Entry 7XTD (electron microscopy, 3.90 A resolution); this record covers chains B and P of the 35 polymer chains in the assembly.

Chain B:
Name: DNA-directed RNA polymerase subunit beta
Source organism: Komagataella phaffii
Notes: EC 2.7.7.6
UniProtKB: C4QZQ7 (C4QZQ7_KOMPG); numbering as in UniProt (aligned over 1-1227)
Chain sequence (1227 residues; each row starts with the number of its first residue):
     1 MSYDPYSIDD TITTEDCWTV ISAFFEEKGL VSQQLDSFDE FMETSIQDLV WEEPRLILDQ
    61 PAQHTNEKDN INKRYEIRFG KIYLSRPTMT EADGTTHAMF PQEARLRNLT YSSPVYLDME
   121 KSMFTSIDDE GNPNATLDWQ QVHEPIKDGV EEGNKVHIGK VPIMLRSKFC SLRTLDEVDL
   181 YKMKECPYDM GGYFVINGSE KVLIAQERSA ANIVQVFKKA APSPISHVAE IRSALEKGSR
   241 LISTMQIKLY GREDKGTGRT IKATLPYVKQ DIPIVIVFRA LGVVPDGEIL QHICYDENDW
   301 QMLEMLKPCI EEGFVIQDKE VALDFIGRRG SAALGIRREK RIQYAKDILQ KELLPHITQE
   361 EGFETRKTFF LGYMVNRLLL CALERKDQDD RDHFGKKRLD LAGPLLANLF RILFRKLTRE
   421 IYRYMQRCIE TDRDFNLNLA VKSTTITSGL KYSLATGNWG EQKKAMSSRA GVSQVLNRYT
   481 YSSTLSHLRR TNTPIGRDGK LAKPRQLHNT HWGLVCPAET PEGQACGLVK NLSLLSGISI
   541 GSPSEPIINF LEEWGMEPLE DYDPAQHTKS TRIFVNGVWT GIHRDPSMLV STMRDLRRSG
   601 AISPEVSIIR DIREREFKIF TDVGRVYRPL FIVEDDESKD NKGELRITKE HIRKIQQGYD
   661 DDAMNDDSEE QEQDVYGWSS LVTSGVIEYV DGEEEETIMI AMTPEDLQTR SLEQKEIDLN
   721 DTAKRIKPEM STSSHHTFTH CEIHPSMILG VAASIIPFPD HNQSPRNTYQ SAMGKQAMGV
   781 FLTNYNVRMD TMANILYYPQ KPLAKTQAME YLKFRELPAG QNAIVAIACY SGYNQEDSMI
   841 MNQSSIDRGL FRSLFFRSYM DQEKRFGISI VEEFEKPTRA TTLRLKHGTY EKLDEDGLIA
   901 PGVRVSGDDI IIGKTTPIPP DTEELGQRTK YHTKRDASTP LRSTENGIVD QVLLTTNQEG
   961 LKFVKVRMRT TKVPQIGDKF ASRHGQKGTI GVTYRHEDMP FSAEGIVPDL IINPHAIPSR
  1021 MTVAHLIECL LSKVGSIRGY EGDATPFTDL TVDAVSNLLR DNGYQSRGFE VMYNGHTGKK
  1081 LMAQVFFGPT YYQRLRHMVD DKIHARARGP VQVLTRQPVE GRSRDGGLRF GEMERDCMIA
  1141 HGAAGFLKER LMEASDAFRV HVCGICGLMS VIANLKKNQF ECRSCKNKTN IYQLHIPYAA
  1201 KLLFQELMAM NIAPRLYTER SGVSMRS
Disordered / not traced: 1-8, 65-68, 129-152, 663-674, 710-719, 1223-1227
Ion coordination: Zn2+: Cys1163, Cys1166, Cys1182, Cys1185

Chain P:
Molecule: 19-nt RNA strand
Sequence (19 nucleotides; numbered -7 to 11; the number before each row is that of its first residue; numbers below 1 keep their minus sign (U-7 is residue -7)):
    -7 UGUAAUCCCC UUGGCGGUU
Ion coordination: Mg2+: U10, U11 (shared with 2 residues of chain A)

Interface between chain B and chain P:
Contacting residue pairs (17):
  Gln474(B) - G6(P)  phosphate contact
  Gln474(B) - C7(P)  phosphate contact
  Arg490(B) - G8(P)  salt bridge to the phosphate
  Gln776(B) - G8(P)  hydrogen bond to the phosphate
  Gln776(B) - G9(P)  hydrogen bond to the phosphate
  Arg879(B) - A-3(P)  salt bridge to the phosphate
  Arg879(B) - U-2(P)  salt bridge to the phosphate
  Lys886(B) - C-1(P)  base contact
  Lys886(B) - C0(P)  base contact
  His887(B) - A-3(P)  base contact
  His887(B) - C-1(P)  hydrogen bond to the base
  Lys979(B) - G9(P)  hydrogen bond to the phosphate
  Lys979(B) - U10(P)  salt bridge to the phosphate
  Lys987(B) - U10(P)  salt bridge to the phosphate
  His1097(B) - G9(P)  sugar contact
  Arg1124(B) - C1(P)  salt bridge to the phosphate
  Arg1124(B) - C2(P)  salt bridge to the phosphate
Also at the interface, not in a pair above, chain B (16 interface residues in all): Ala470, Gly471, Arg884, Leu885, Gln1112, Val1119
Also at the interface, not in a pair above, chain P (14 interface residues in all): A-4, G5, U11

Overview:
16 residues of chain B and 14 residues of chain P are in contact, with 4 hydrogen bonds and 7 salt bridges.
Among the polar pairs are His887(B)-C-1(P), Gln776(B)-G8(P) and Gln776(B)-G9(P). U10(P) and U11(P) coordinate
Mg2+.
Here chain B is DNA-directed RNA polymerase subunit beta (Komagataella phaffii) and chain P is a 19-nt RNA
strand. Entry 7XTD (RNA polymerase II elongation complex transcribing a nucleosome (EC58oct)) was determined
by electron microscopy, deposited together with 7XN7, 7XSE, 7XSX, 7XSZ, 7XT7 and 7XTI.
